Entry 4DJR (X-ray diffraction, 1.55 A resolution); this record covers chains A and B.

== Chain A (and B) ==
Name: Pol polyprotein
Source organism: Human immunodeficiency virus 1
Notes: chain B of this document is another copy of the same molecule, construct and numbering; everything in this record applies to it too
UniProtKB: Q90K99 (Q90K99_9HIV1); residue numbers follow UniProt; this construct covers 1-99
Amino-acid sequence (99 residues; row label = number of the first residue in the row):
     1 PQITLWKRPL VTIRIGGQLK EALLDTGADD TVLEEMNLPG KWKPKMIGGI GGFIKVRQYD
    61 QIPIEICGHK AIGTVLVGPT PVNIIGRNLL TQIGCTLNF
Construct notes: engineered mutation Lys7 (Gln in Q90K99)
Ligand contacts: 0KJ ([(2S)-5-oxopyrrolidin-2-yl]methyl [(2S,3R)-4-{(1,3-benzothiazol-6-ylsulfonyl)[(2S)-2-methylbutyl]amino}-3-hydroxy-1-phenylbutan-2-yl]carbamate): Leu23, Asp25, Gly27, Ala28, Asp29, Gly48, Gly49, Ile50, Pro81, Val82, Ile84
From the paper describing this entry:
  - binding site for 0KJ: Gly27, Asp30

== How chain A and chain B interact ==
Pairs across the interface - 101 pairs, chain A then chain B:
  Pro1(A) with Leu97(B); Asn98(B); Phe99(B), hydrogen bond (backbone-backbone)
  Gln2(A) with Thr96(B), hydrogen bond; Leu97(B); Asn98(B), hydrogen bond
  Ile3(A) with Thr96(B); Leu97(B), hydrogen bond (backbone-backbone); Phe99(B), hydrophobic
  Thr4(A) with Thr96(B)
  Leu5(A) with Thr26(B); Arg87(B), hydrogen bond (backbone-side chain); Leu90(B), hydrophobic; Thr91(B); Cys95(B)
  Trp6(A) with Arg87(B), hydrogen bond (backbone-side chain); Thr91(B)
  Lys7(A) with Arg87(B)
  Arg8(A) with Asp29(B), salt bridge; Arg87(B)
  Pro9(A) with Thr26(B); Arg87(B); Leu97(B), hydrophobic
  Leu23(A) with Gly27(B)
  Leu24(A) with Thr26(B), hydrogen bond (backbone-side chain); Leu97(B), hydrophobic; Phe99(B), hydrophobic
  Asp25(A) with Asp25(B); Thr26(B); Gly27(B)
  Thr26(A) with Leu5(B); Pro9(B); Leu24(B), hydrogen bond (side chain-backbone); Asp25(B); Thr26(B), hydrogen bond (side chain-backbone); Leu97(B)
  Gly27(A) with Leu23(B); Asp25(B), hydrogen bond (backbone-side chain)
  Asp29(A) with Arg8(B), salt bridge
  Gly49(A) with Ile50(B)
  Ile50(A) with Ile47(B), hydrophobic; Gly49(B); Ile50(B), hydrogen bond (backbone-backbone); Ile54(B); Thr80(B)
  Gly51(A) with Ile50(B), hydrogen bond (backbone-backbone); Gly51(B); Gly52(B)
  Gly52(A) with Ile50(B); Gly51(B)
  Ile54(A) with Ile50(B), hydrophobic; Gly51(B)
  Cys67(A) with Phe99(B), hydrophobic
  His69(A) with Phe99(B)
  Thr80(A) with Ile50(B)
  Pro81(A) with Gly49(B); Ile50(B)
  Arg87(A) with Leu5(B), hydrogen bond (side chain-backbone); Trp6(B), hydrogen bond (side chain-backbone); Lys7(B); Arg8(B); Pro9(B)
  Leu90(A) with Leu5(B), hydrophobic
  Thr91(A) with Leu5(B); Trp6(B)
  Ile93(A) with Phe99(B)
  Gly94(A) with Asn98(B); Phe99(B)
  Cys95(A) with Leu5(B); Leu97(B), hydrophobic; Asn98(B); Phe99(B), hydrophobic
  Thr96(A) with Gln2(B), hydrogen bond; Ile3(B); Thr4(B); Thr96(B); Leu97(B); Asn98(B), hydrogen bond (backbone-backbone)
  Leu97(A) with Pro1(B); Gln2(B); Ile3(B), hydrogen bond (backbone-backbone); Pro9(B), hydrophobic; Leu24(B), hydrophobic; Thr26(B); Cys95(B), hydrophobic; Thr96(B); Leu97(B), hydrophobic
  Asn98(A) with Pro1(B); Gln2(B), hydrogen bond; Gly94(B); Cys95(B); Thr96(B), hydrogen bond (backbone-backbone); Asn98(B), hydrogen bond
  Phe99(A) with Pro1(B), hydrogen bond (backbone-backbone); Ile3(B), hydrophobic; Leu24(B), hydrophobic; Cys67(B), hydrophobic; His69(B); Ile93(B); Gly94(B); Cys95(B), hydrophobic
Also at the interface, not in a pair above, chain A (40 interface residues in all): Val32, Ile47, Gly48, Phe53, Ile66, Ile84
Also at the interface, not in a pair above, chain B (38 interface residues in all): Val32, Gly48, Phe53, Ile84

== Summary ==
40 residues of chain A face 38 of chain B across their interface; the contacts include 21 hydrogen bonds and 2
salt bridges. Polar contacts include Arg8(A)-Asp29(B), Gln2(A)-Thr96(B) and Gln2(A)-Asn98(B). Ligands of chain
A: compound 0KJ. From the paper: a binding site for 0KJ at Gly27(A) and Asp30(A).
Both chains are Pol polyprotein (Human immunodeficiency virus 1). Entry 4DJR (Crystal Structure of wild-type
HIV-1 Protease in Complex with MKP97) was determined by X-ray diffraction together with 4DJO, 4DJP and 4DJQ
from the same study.
